PDB entry 7T0L | X-ray diffraction, 3.00 A resolution | chains H and L of the 5 polymer chains in the assembly

Chain H:
Protein: IgG2a heavy chain
From: Mus musculus
Sequence (218 residues; each row starts with the number of its first residue):
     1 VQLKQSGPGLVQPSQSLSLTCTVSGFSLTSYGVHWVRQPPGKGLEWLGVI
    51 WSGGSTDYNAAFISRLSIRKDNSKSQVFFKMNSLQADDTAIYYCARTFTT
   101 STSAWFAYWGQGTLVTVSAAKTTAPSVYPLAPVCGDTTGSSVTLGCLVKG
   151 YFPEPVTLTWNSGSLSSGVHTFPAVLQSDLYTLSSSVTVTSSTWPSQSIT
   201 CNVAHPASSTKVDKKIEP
Disordered / not traced: 216-218
Disulfides: C21-C94, C146-C201

Chain L:
Protein: Light chain kappa
From: Mus musculus
Sequence (211 residues; each row starts with the number of its first residue):
     2 SIVMTQTPKFLLVSAGDRVTITCKASQSVSNDVAWYQQKPGQSPKLLIYY
    52 ASNRYTGVPDRFTGSGYGTDFTFTISTVQAEDLAVYFCQQDYSSPPWTFG
   102 GGTKLEIRRADAAPTVSIFPPSSEQLTSGGASVVCFLNNFYPKDINVKWK
   152 IDGSERQNGVLNSWTDQDSKDSTYSMSSTLTLTKDEYERHNSYTCEATHK
   202 TSTSPIVKSFN
Disulfides: C24-C89, C136-C196

Chain H / chain L interface:
Pairs across the interface (67):
  H34(H) - W98(L)
  V36(H) - F100(L)  hydrophobic
  Q38(H) - Q39(L)  hydrogen bond
  Q38(H) - F88(L)
  G43(H) - F88(L)
  L44(H) - F100(L)
  W46(H) - P96(L)
  W46(H) - P97(L)  hydrophobic
  W46(H) - W98(L)
  D57(H) - P96(L)
  Y93(H) - Q39(L)  hydrogen bond
  Y93(H) - S44(L)
  F98(H) - Y56(L)
  A104(H) - Q90(L)  hydrogen bond (backbone-side chain)
  A104(H) - D92(L)
  A104(H) - W98(L)  hydrophobic
  W105(H) - A35(L)  hydrophobic
  W105(H) - Y37(L)
  W105(H) - L47(L)  hydrophobic
  W105(H) - Y50(L)  hydrophobic
  W105(H) - Y51(L)
  W105(H) - Q90(L)
  W105(H) - D92(L)
  F106(H) - Y37(L)  hydrogen bond (backbone-side chain)
  F106(H) - L47(L)
  A107(H) - L47(L)  hydrophobic
  A107(H) - Y56(L)
  Y108(H) - Y56(L)
  W109(H) - Y37(L)  hydrophobic
  W109(H) - P45(L)  hydrogen bond (side chain-backbone)
  W109(H) - K46(L)
  G110(H) - S44(L)  hydrogen bond (backbone-side chain)
  Y128(H) - S123(L)
  Y128(H) - E125(L)
  Y128(H) - Q126(L)
  P129(H) - S123(L)
  P129(H) - E125(L)
  L130(H) - F120(L)
  A131(H) - F120(L)
  A131(H) - P121(L)
  V133(H) - F211(L)  hydrophobic
  T143(H) - F120(L)
  L144(H) - F120(L)  hydrophobic
  G145(H) - F120(L)
  G145(H) - F137(L)
  K149(H) - Q126(L)
  K149(H) - S133(L)
  K149(H) - T182(L)
  S167(H) - K171(L)  hydrogen bond (backbone-side chain)
  H170(H) - S176(L)
  T171(H) - T166(L)
  F172(H) - F137(L)  hydrophobic
  F172(H) - N139(L)
  F172(H) - S164(L)
  F172(H) - T166(L)
  F172(H) - S176(L)
  F172(H) - M177(L)
  F172(H) - S178(L)
  P173(H) - S164(L)  hydrogen bond (backbone-side chain)
  P173(H) - W165(L)
  V175(H) - L162(L)  hydrophobic
  S184(H) - F137(L)
  S184(H) - S178(L)  hydrogen bond
  S185(H) - F137(L)
  S186(H) - F137(L)
  S186(H) - N139(L)
  K214(H) - E125(L)  salt bridge
Also at the interface, not in a pair above, chain H (43 interface residues in all): K42, E45, W51, S103, Q111, P132, L147, Q177
Also at the interface, not in a pair above, chain L (43 interface residues in all): Q43, G102, S118, S129, V135, N140, D169, S210

Overview:
Chain H and chain L each contribute 43 residues to their interface; the contacts include 9 hydrogen bonds and
1 salt bridge. Polar contacts include K214(H)-E125(L), Q38(H)-Q39(L) and Y93(H)-Q39(L).
Here chain H is IgG2a heavy chain and chain L is Light chain kappa, both from Mus musculus. Entry 7T0L
(HLA-B*27:05 in complex with the pan-HLA-Ia monoclonal antibody W6/32) was determined by X-ray diffraction.
